7ELN - chains S and T of the 26 polymer chains in the assembly; structure by electron microscopy, 3.00 A resolution.

Chain S:
Name: type I-F CRISPR-associated endoribonuclease Cas6/Csy4
Source organism: Pseudomonas aeruginosa
Amino-acid sequence (187 residues; row label = number of the first residue in the row):
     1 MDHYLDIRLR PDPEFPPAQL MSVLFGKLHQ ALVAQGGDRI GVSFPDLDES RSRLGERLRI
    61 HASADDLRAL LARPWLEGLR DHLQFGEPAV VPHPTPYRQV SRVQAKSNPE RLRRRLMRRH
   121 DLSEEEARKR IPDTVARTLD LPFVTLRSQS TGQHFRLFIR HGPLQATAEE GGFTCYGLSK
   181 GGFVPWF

Chain T:
Molecule: 60-nt RNA strand
Source organism: Pseudomonas aeruginosa
Sequence (60 nucleotides; row label = number of the first residue in the row):
     1 CUAAGAAAUU CACGGCGGGC UUGAUGUCCG CGUCUACCUG GUUCACUGCC GUGUAGGCAG

Chain S / chain T interface:
Contacting residue pairs (37; chain S residue first):
  Pro16(S) with G41(T), phosphate contact
  Ala18(S) with U42(T), sugar contact
  Gln19(S) with U42(T), sugar contact; U43(T), hydrogen bond to the phosphate
  Ser22(S) with U42(T), hydrogen bond to the base
  His29(S) with G60(T), phosphate contact
  Val33(S) with G60(T), phosphate contact
  Arg102(S) with C46(T), base contact; C58(T), salt bridge to the phosphate; A59(T), base contact
  Gln104(S) with C58(T), base contact
  Asn108(S) with C46(T), phosphate contact; U47(T), phosphate contact
  Arg111(S) with C46(T), salt bridge to the phosphate; U47(T), phosphate contact
  Arg114(S) with U47(T), salt bridge to the phosphate
  Arg115(S) with U54(T), salt bridge to the phosphate
  Arg119(S) with G53(T), salt bridge to the phosphate
  Leu139(S) with A45(T), base contact
  Phe143(S) with U42(T), hydrogen bond to the base
  Val144(S) with U42(T), base contact
  Thr145(S) with U42(T), hydrogen bond to the base
  Ser148(S) with G60(T), hydrogen bond to the base
  Gln153(S) with C46(T), hydrogen bond to the sugar; U47(T), hydrogen bond to the sugar; G60(T), hydrogen bond to the base
  His154(S) with U43(T), phosphate contact; C44(T), hydrogen bond to the sugar
  Phe155(S) with C46(T), base contact; G60(T), base contact
  Arg156(S) with A45(T), hydrogen bond to the base
  Phe158(S) with A45(T), base contact
  Thr174(S) with A59(T), phosphate contact
  Cys175(S) with G60(T), hydrogen bond to the phosphate
  Tyr176(S) with G60(T), hydrogen bond to the base
  Lys180(S) with G57(T), phosphate contact; C58(T), sugar contact
Other interface residues (no listed pair), chain S (33 interface residues in all): Pro13, Ser107, Leu116, Arg137, Arg147, Ser150
Other interface residues (no listed pair), chain T (16 interface residues in all): C38, G48, G51

Summary:
33 residues of chain S face 16 of chain T across their interface, with 12 hydrogen bonds and 5 salt bridges.
Polar contacts include Ser22(S)-U42(T), Phe143(S)-U42(T) and Thr145(S)-U42(T).
Chain S is type I-F CRISPR-associated endoribonuclease Cas6/Csy4 and chain T is a 60-nt RNA strand, both from
Pseudomonas aeruginosa; the structure, Structure of Csy-AcrIF24-dsDNA, was determined by electron microscopy,
deposited together with 7ELM and 7WE6.
